PDB entry 8TIE | electron microscopy, 8.10 A resolution (very low resolution: no residue pairs are listed; an interface is given only as per-side residue counts) | chains m and p of the 14 polymer chains in the assembly

# Chain m
Molecule: Nucleoporin NUP85
Source organism: Saccharomyces cerevisiae
Reference sequence: P46673 (NUP85_YEAST); numbering as in UniProt (aligned over 1-744)
Chain sequence (744 residues; numbered 1 to 744; the number before each row is that of its first residue):
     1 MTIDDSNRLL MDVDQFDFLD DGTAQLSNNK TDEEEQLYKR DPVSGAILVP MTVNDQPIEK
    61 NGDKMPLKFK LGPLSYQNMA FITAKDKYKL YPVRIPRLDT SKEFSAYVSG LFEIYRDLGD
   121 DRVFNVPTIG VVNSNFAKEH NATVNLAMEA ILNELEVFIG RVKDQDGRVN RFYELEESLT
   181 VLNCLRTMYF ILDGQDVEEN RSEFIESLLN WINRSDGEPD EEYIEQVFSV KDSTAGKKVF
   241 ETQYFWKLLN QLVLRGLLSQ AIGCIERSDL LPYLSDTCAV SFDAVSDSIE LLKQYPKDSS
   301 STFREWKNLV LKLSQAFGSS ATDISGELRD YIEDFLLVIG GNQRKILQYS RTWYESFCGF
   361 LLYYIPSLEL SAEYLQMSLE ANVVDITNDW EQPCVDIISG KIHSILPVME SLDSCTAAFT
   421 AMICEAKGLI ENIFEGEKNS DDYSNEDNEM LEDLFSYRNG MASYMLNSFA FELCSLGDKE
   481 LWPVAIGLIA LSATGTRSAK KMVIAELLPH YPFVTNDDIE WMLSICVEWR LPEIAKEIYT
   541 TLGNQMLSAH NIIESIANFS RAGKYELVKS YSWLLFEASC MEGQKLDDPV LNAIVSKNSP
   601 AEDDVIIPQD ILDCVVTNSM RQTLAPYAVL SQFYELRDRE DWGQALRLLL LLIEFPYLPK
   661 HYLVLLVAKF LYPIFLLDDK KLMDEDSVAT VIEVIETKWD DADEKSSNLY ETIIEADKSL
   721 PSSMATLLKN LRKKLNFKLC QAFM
Not modelled in the structure: 1-65, 428-459

# Chain p
Molecule: Nucleoporin Seh1
Source organism: Saccharomyces cerevisiae
Chain sequence (307 residues; row label = number of the first residue in the row; note: 42 numbers in that range are skipped by the numbering (no residue carries them; nothing is unmodelled there)):
     1 MQPFDSGHDD LVHDVVYDFY GRHVATCSSD QHIKVFKLDK DTSNWELSDS WRAHDSSIVA
    61 IDWASPEYGR IIASASYDKT VKLWEEDPDQ EECSGRRWNK LCTLNDSKGS LYSVKFAPAH
   121 LGLKLACLGN DGILRLYDAL EPSDLRSWTL TSEMKVLSIP PANHLQSDFC LSWCPSRFSP
   181 EKLAVSALEQ AIIYQRGKDG KLHVAAKLPG HKSLIRSISW APSIGRWYQL IATGCKDGRI
   241 RIFKITEK
   291 NLQVELLSEH DDHNGEVWSV SWNLTGTILS SAGDDGKVRL WKATYSNEFK CMSVITAQQ

# Interface between chain m and chain p
At this resolution (8 A) residue pairs are not listed: 56 residues of chain m and 77 of chain p lie at the interface.

# Overview
56 residues of chain m and 77 residues of chain p are in contact.
Chain m is Nucleoporin NUP85 and chain p is Nucleoporin Seh1, both from Saccharomyces cerevisiae; the
structure, Double nuclear outer ring of Nup84-complexes from the yeast NPC, was determined by electron
microscopy, deposited together with 8T9L.
